Entry 6W8J (X-ray diffraction, 2.44 A resolution); this record covers chains A and F of the 6 polymer chains in the assembly.

[Chain A]
Name: DNA (cytosine-5)-methyltransferase 3A
Source organism: Homo sapiens
Notes: EC 2.1.1.37
Reference sequence: Q9Y6K1 (DNM3A_HUMAN); residue numbers follow UniProt; this construct covers 628-912
Sequence (285 residues; each row starts with the number of its first residue):
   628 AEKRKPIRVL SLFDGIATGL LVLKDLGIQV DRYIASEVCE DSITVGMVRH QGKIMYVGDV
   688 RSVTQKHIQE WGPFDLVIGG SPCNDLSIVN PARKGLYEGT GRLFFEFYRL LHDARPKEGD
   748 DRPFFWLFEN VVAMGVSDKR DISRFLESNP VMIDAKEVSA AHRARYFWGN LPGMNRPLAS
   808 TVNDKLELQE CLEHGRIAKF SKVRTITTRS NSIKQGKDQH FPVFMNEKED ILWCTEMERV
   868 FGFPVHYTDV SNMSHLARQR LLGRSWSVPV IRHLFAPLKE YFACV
Disordered / not traced: 628
Sequence notes: engineered mutation His882 (Arg in Q9Y6K1)
Ligand contacts: S-adenosylhomocysteine (SAH): Phe640, Asp641, Gly642, Ile643, Thr645, Ser663, Glu664, Val665, Cys666, Ser669, Gly685, Asp686, Val687, Arg688, Gly707, Ser708, Pro709, Leu730, Arg891, Ser892, Trp893
Swiss-Prot annotation at these positions:
  - active site: Cys710
  - binding site (S-adenosyl-L-methionine): Asp641 to Thr645, Glu664, Asp686 to Arg688, Arg891 to Trp893
  - modified residue: Cys710 (S-methylcysteine)
  - natural variant: Leu648 (L648P: In TBRS), Gly699 (G699D: In a patient with chronic myelomonocytic leukemia), Pro700 (P700L: In TBRS), Phe731 (deletion: In a patient with chronic myelomonocytic leukemia), Arg749 (R749C: In TBRS), Arg771 (R771Q: In TBRS; uncertain significance), Val778 (V778G: In TBRS; uncertain significance), Asn838 (N838D: In TBRS), His882 (R882H: In TBRS and AML; this construct carries the variant), Phe902 (F902S: In TBRS), Pro904 (P904L: In TBRS)
  - mutagenesis: Phe732 (F732A: Loss of activity due to the incapacity to bind the regulatory subunit DNMT3L)
From the paper describing this entry:
  - self-association interface (contacts with another copy of this molecule); pairs are residue here / residue on that copy: Asp876-Arg885 (salt bridge)
  - binding site for Cag DNA: Val716, Pro718
  - binding site for Cag DNA (chain F): Thr834, Arg836

[Chain F]
Molecule: Cag DNA
Sequence (25 nucleotides; row label = number of the first residue in the row):
   423 CATGXAGTCT AATTAGACTG CATGG
Disordered / not traced: 447
Modified positions: PYO (1-(beta-D-ribofuranosyl)-pyrimidin-2-one-5'-phosphate) at position 427

[Chain A / chain F interface]
Pairs across the interface (31):
  Ser708(A) with PYO_427(F), base contact
  Cys710(A) with PYO_427(F), base contact
  Asn711(A) with DA428(F), phosphate contact; DG429(F), hydrogen bond to the phosphate
  Ser714(A) with DG426(F), phosphate contact; PYO_427(F), hydrogen bond to the phosphate
  Ile715(A) with DG426(F), base contact
  Val716(A) with DG426(F), base contact; DA428(F), base contact
  Asn717(A) with DA428(F), sugar contact; DG429(F), sugar contact
  Pro718(A) with DA428(F), base contact
  Glu756(A) with PYO_427(F), base contact
  Val758(A) with PYO_427(F), phosphate contact
  Ala760(A) with PYO_427(F), phosphate contact
  Arg790(A) with PYO_427(F), base contact
  Arg792(A) with PYO_427(F), salt bridge to the phosphate
  Arg831(A) with DT425(F), salt bridge to the phosphate; DG426(F), salt bridge to the phosphate
  Thr832(A) with DG426(F), hydrogen bond to the phosphate
  Thr834(A) with PYO_427(F), phosphate contact; DA428(F), phosphate contact
  Thr835(A) with PYO_427(F), sugar contact; DA428(F), hydrogen bond to the phosphate
  Arg836(A) with DA428(F), sugar contact; DG429(F), salt bridge to the phosphate; DT430(F), hydrogen bond to the base
  Gly843(A) with DT425(F), phosphate contact
  Arg887(A) with DG429(F), salt bridge to the phosphate
  Gly890(A) with PYO_427(F), hydrogen bond to the sugar
  Arg891(A) with PYO_427(F), sugar contact
Other interface residues (no listed pair), chain A (26 interface residues in all): Pro709, Asn838, Lys844, Ser892

[Overview]
26 residues of chain A face 6 of chain F across their interface, with 6 hydrogen bonds and 5 salt bridges.
Polar contacts include Arg836(A)-DT430(F), Gly890(A)-PYO_427(F) and Asn711(A)-DG429(F). The paper reports a
binding site for Cag DNA at Val716(A) and Pro718(A); a binding site for Cag DNA (chain F) at Thr834(A) and
Arg836(A).
Here chain A is DNA (cytosine-5)-methyltransferase 3A (Homo sapiens) and chain F is Cag DNA. Entry 6W8J
(Structure of DNMT3A (R882H) in complex with CAG DNA) was determined by X-ray diffraction, deposited together
with 6W89, 6W8B and 6W8D.
